6TQS - chains A and G; structure by X-ray diffraction, 2.25 A resolution.

Chain A:
Name: Motile sperm domain-containing protein 2
Organism: Homo sapiens
Reference sequence: Q8NHP6 (MSPD2_HUMAN); residue numbers follow UniProt; this construct covers 282-490
Amino-acid sequence (216 residues; each row starts with the number of its first residue):
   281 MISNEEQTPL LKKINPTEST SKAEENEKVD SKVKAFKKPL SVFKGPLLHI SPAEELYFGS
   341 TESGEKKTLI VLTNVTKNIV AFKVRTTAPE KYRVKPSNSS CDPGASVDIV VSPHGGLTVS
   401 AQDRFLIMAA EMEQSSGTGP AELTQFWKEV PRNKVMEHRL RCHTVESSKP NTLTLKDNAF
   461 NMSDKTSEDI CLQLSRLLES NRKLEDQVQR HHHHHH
Disordered / not traced: 281-316, 448-496
Differences from the reference sequence: initiating methionine (281); expression tag (491-496)
Small-molecule neighbours: trifluoroacetic acid (TFA): Phe-323, Gly-325, Pro-326, Leu-327, Leu-328, Ile-330, Ala-409, Met-436, Glu-437, His-438
Curated features (UniProtKB/Swiss-Prot):
  - region: Arg-365, Thr-366 (Required for FFAT motif binding and phosphorylated FFAT motif binding)
  - site: Lys-363 (Required for phosphorylated FFAT motif binding), Val-374 (Required for FFAT motif binding)
  - mutagenesis: Lys-363 (K363L: Partially affects the binding of the FFAT motif of OSBPL1A. Partially affects the binding of the phosphorylated FFAT motif of STARD3), Arg-404 (R404D: Prevents binding to the FFAT motif of target proteins STARD3, STARD3NL, RMDN3, OSBPL1A and CERT1 and impairs recruitment to interorganelle membrane contacts; when associated with D-406 ...), Leu-406 (L406D: Prevents binding to the FFAT motif of target proteins STARD3, STARD3NL, RMDN3, OSBPL1A and CERT1 and impairs recruitment to interorganelle membrane contacts; when associated with D-404 ...)
From the paper describing this entry:
  - mutagenesis - K363L: decreased binding to Oxysterol-binding protein-related protein 1 (chain G)

Chain G:
Name: Oxysterol-binding protein-related protein 1
Reference sequence: Q9BXW6 (OSBL1_HUMAN); numbering as in UniProt (aligned over 469-485)
Amino-acid sequence (21 residues; each row starts with the number of its first residue):
   465 GAMRSILSED EFYDALSDSE S
Disordered / not traced: 465-473, 482-485
Differences from the reference sequence: cloning artifact (465-468)
Curated features (UniProtKB/Swiss-Prot):
  - motif: Ser-469 to Ser-485 (FFAT)
  - mutagenesis: Phe-476 to Tyr-477 (Loss of interaction with MOSPD2)
From the paper describing this entry:
  - mutagenesis - D478S: abolished binding to VAP-A and VAP-B

Chain A / chain G interface:
Pairs across the interface - 24 pairs, chain A then chain G:
  Val-364(A) / Ala-479(G)  hydrogen bond (backbone-backbone)
  Arg-365(A) / Tyr-477(G)
  Arg-365(A) / Asp-478(G)  salt bridge
  Arg-365(A) / Ala-479(G)
  Thr-366(A) / Phe-476(G)
  Thr-366(A) / Tyr-477(G)  hydrogen bond (backbone-backbone)
  Thr-367(A) / Glu-475(G)
  Thr-367(A) / Phe-476(G)
  Thr-367(A) / Tyr-477(G)
  Pro-369(A) / Tyr-477(G)  hydrophobic
  Pro-369(A) / Asp-478(G)
  Pro-369(A) / Leu-480(G)
  Tyr-372(A) / Leu-480(G)
  Arg-373(A) / Leu-480(G)
  Arg-373(A) / Ser-481(G)  hydrogen bond (side chain-backbone)
  Val-374(A) / Ala-479(G)  hydrophobic
  Val-374(A) / Leu-480(G)  hydrogen bond (backbone-backbone)
  Val-374(A) / Ser-481(G)  hydrogen bond (backbone-side chain)
  Ser-377(A) / Ala-479(G)
  Ser-377(A) / Ser-481(G)  hydrogen bond
  Arg-404(A) / Phe-476(G)
  Phe-405(A) / Phe-476(G)
  Leu-406(A) / Phe-476(G)  hydrophobic
  Arg-439(A) / Phe-476(G)
Also at the interface, not in a pair above, chain A (14 interface residues in all): Lys-375
Also at the interface, not in a pair above, chain G (8 interface residues in all): Asp-474
Interface features reported in the paper:
  - specific contacts: Arg-365(A)/Asp-478(G) (hydrogen bond), Pro-369(A)/Leu-480(G) (water-mediated contact), Tyr-372(A)/Leu-480(G) (water-mediated contact), Ser-377(A)/Ala-479(G) (water-mediated contact)

Summary:
The interface between chain A and chain G involves 14 residues on one side and 8 on the other, with 6 hydrogen
bonds and 1 salt bridge. Polar pairs include Arg-365(A)/Asp-478(G), Arg-373(A)/Ser-481(G) and
Val-374(A)/Ser-481(G). The paper describes a hydrogen bond between Arg-365(A) and Asp-478(G); water-mediated
contacts between Pro-369(A) and Leu-480(G), Tyr-372(A) and Leu-480(G) and Ser-377(A) and Ala-479(G). The paper
reports that K363L of chain A reduces binding to Oxysterol-binding protein-related protein 1 (chain G); D478S
of chain G abolishes binding to VAP-A and VAP-B.
Here chain A is Motile sperm domain-containing protein 2 (Homo sapiens) and chain G is Oxysterol-binding
protein-related protein 1. Entry 6TQS (The crystal structure of the MSP domain of human MOSPD2 in complex with
the conventional FFAT ...) was determined by X-ray diffraction together with 6TQR, 6TQT and 6TQU from the same
study.
